8FK5 - chains B and G of the 8 polymer chains in the assembly; structure by electron microscopy, 3.40 A resolution.

[Chain B]
Name: Envelope glycoprotein gp41
Organism: Human immunodeficiency virus 1
UniProtKB: Q2N0S6 (Q2N0S6_9HIV1); residues 512-664 here correspond to UniProt positions 509-661 (UniProt number = residue number - 3)
Amino-acid sequence (153 residues; row label = number of the first residue in the row):
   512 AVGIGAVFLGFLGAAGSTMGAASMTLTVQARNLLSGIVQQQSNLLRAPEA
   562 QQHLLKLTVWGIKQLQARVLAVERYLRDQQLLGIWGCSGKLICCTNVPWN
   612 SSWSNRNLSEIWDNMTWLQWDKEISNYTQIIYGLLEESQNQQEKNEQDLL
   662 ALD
Disordered / not traced: 512-518, 547-568
Disulfides: Cys598-Cys604
Glycans and other covalent adducts: N-acetylglucosamine (NAG) linked to Asn611, Asn637
Construct notes: conflict Pro559 (Ile556 in Q2N0S6), Cys605 (Thr602 in Q2N0S6)
Residues lining bound ligands: N-acetylglucosamine (NAG; 2-acetamido-2-deoxy-beta-D-glucopyranose): Leu520, Gly524, Gly527, Ser528

[Chain G]
Name: Envelope glycoprotein gp120
Organism: Human immunodeficiency virus 1
UniProtKB: Q2N0S6 (Q2N0S6_9HIV1); the construct lacks a stretch of the UniProt sequence and is renumbered around it, so the offset changes along the chain: 31-141 = UniProt 30-140; 150-185 = UniProt 141-176; 189-309 = UniProt 188-308; 312-321 = UniProt 309-318; 2 more segments
Amino-acid sequence (481 residues; each row starts with the number of its first residue; note: 14 numbers in that range are skipped by the numbering (no residue carries them; nothing is unmodelled there); a row labelled like 185A-185K holds insertion residues (185A, then the next letters in order)):
    31 AENLWVTVYYGVPVWKDAETTLFCASDAKAYETEKHNVWATHACVPTDPN
    81 PQEIHLENVTEEFNMWKNNMVEQMHTDIISLWDQSLKPCVKLTPLCVTLQ
   131 CTNVTNNITDD
   150 MRGELKNCSFNMTTELRDKKQKVYSLFYRLDVVQIN
185A-185K ENQGNRSNNSN
   189 KEYRLINCNTSACTQACPKVSFEPIPIHYCAPAGFAILKCKDKKFNGTGP
   239 CPSVSTVQCTHGIKPVVSTQLLLNGSLAEEEVMIRSENITNNAKNILVQF
   289 NTPVQINCTRPNNNTRKSIRI
   312 GPGQAFYATG
  321A D
   322 IIGDIRQAHCNVSKATWNETLGKVVKQLRKHFGNNTIIRFANSSGGDLEV
   372 TTHSFNCGGEFFYCNTSGLFNSTWISN
   400 TSVQGSNSTGSNDSITLPCRIKQIINMWQRIGQCMYAPPIQGVIRCVSNI
   450 TGLILTRDGGSTNSTTETFRPGGGDMRDNWRSELYKYKVVKIEPLGVAPT
   500 RCKRRVVGRRRRRR
Disordered / not traced: 31-32, 185A-185K, 400-409, 506-513
Disulfides: Cys54-Cys74, Cys119-Cys205, Cys126-Cys196, Cys131-Cys157, Cys201-Cys433, Cys218-Cys247, Cys228-Cys239, Cys296-Cys331, Cys378-Cys445, Cys385-Cys418
Glycans and other covalent adducts: N-acetylglucosamine (NAG) linked to Asn88, Asn133, Asn137, Asn156, Asn197, Asn234, Asn262, Asn276, Asn295, Asn301, Asn332, Asn339, Asn355, Asn363, Asn386, Asn392, Asn448; glycan linked to Asn160
Construct notes: conflict Cys201 (Ile200 in Q2N0S6), Asn332 (Thr330 in Q2N0S6), Cys433 (Ala430 in Q2N0S6), Cys501 (Ala498 in Q2N0S6), Arg509 (Glu506 in Q2N0S6), Arg510 (Lys507 in Q2N0S6), Arg512 (Ala509 in Q2N0S6), Arg513 (Val510 in Q2N0S6)
Reported in the primary citation:
  - post-translational modification sites: Asn160

[Chain B / chain G interface]
Cross-chain cystine bridges: Cys605(B)-Cys501(G)
Contacting residue pairs (95):
  Leu520(B) - Ile84(G)
  Phe522(B) - Ile84(G)
  Phe522(B) - Thr244(G)
  Leu523(B) - Pro43(G)  hydrophobic
  Leu523(B) - Trp45(G)  hydrophobic
  Leu523(B) - Leu86(G)
  Ala525(B) - Pro43(G)
  Ala526(B) - Pro43(G)  hydrophobic
  Ala526(B) - Trp45(G)  hydrophobic
  Ala526(B) - Val89(G)  hydrophobic
  Gly527(B) - Glu87(G)
  Gly527(B) - Asn88(G)
  Gly527(B) - Val89(G)
  Ser534(B) - Tyr39(G)
  Leu537(B) - Tyr39(G)  hydrophobic
  Leu537(B) - Tyr40(G)
  Leu537(B) - Gly41(G)
  Leu537(B) - Val42(G)
  Gln540(B) - Gly41(G)  hydrogen bond (side chain-backbone)
  Gln540(B) - Val42(G)
  Gln540(B) - Pro43(G)
  Asn543(B) - Gly222(G)
  Leu544(B) - Ala221(G)
  Leu544(B) - Gly222(G)  hydrogen bond (backbone-backbone)
  Leu545(B) - Ala221(G)  hydrophobic
  Ser546(B) - Ala221(G)
  Val570(B) - Ser110(G)
  Val570(B) - Leu111(G)  hydrophobic
  Trp571(B) - Cys54(G)  hydrophobic
  Trp571(B) - Ala73(G)
  Trp571(B) - Cys74(G)
  Trp571(B) - Asp107(G)
  Trp571(B) - Leu111(G)
  Trp571(B) - Tyr217(G)
  Lys574(B) - Leu52(G)
  Lys574(B) - Gln103(G)
  Lys574(B) - Asp107(G)  salt bridge
  Ala578(B) - Pro220(G)  hydrophobic
  Ala582(B) - Ala221(G)
  Arg585(B) - Gly222(G)  hydrogen bond (side chain-backbone)
  Arg585(B) - Lys490(G)
  Arg585(B) - Ile491(G)  hydrogen bond (side chain-backbone)
  Tyr586(B) - Tyr40(G)
  Asp589(B) - Pro493(G)
  Gln590(B) - Tyr40(G)  hydrogen bond
  Trp596(B) - Val38(G)  hydrophobic
  Trp596(B) - Arg503(G)  hydrogen bond (backbone-side chain)
  Gly597(B) - Arg503(G)  hydrogen bond (backbone-side chain)
  Cys598(B) - Arg503(G)  hydrogen bond
  Leu602(B) - Val38(G)
  Leu602(B) - Tyr39(G)
  Leu602(B) - Tyr40(G)  hydrogen bond (backbone-backbone)
  Ile603(B) - Val38(G)
  Ile603(B) - Tyr39(G)  hydrophobic
  Cys604(B) - Thr37(G)
  Cys604(B) - Val38(G)  hydrogen bond (backbone-backbone)
  Cys604(B) - Arg503(G)
  Cys605(B) - Thr37(G)
  Cys605(B) - Cys501(G)  disulfide
  Cys605(B) - Lys502(G)
  Cys605(B) - Arg503(G)  hydrogen bond (backbone-side chain)
  Thr606(B) - Trp35(G)
  Thr606(B) - Val36(G)  hydrogen bond (backbone-backbone)
  Thr606(B) - Arg503(G)
  Asn607(B) - Lys502(G)
  Asn607(B) - Arg503(G)  hydrogen bond (side chain-backbone)
  Asn607(B) - Val505(G)
  Val608(B) - Trp35(G)
  Val608(B) - Val36(G)  hydrogen bond (backbone-backbone)
  Pro609(B) - Leu34(G)
  Pro609(B) - Trp35(G)
  Trp610(B) - Leu34(G)  hydrogen bond (backbone-backbone)
  Trp610(B) - Val36(G)  hydrophobic
  Trp610(B) - Pro498(G)
  Leu619(B) - Leu34(G)  hydrophobic
  Trp623(B) - Tyr39(G)  hydrophobic
  Trp623(B) - Ala497(G)  hydrophobic
  Trp623(B) - Pro498(G)  hydrogen bond (side chain-backbone)
  Trp628(B) - Tyr39(G)  hydrophobic
  Trp628(B) - Val42(G)  hydrophobic
  Trp628(B) - Pro43(G)
  Trp628(B) - Val44(G)
  Leu629(B) - Pro43(G)
  Leu629(B) - Trp45(G)  hydrophobic
  Trp631(B) - Val496(G)  hydrogen bond (side chain-backbone)
  Trp631(B) - Ala497(G)
  Trp631(B) - Pro498(G)
  Asp632(B) - Val44(G)
  Asp632(B) - Lys46(G)  salt bridge
  Ile635(B) - Val496(G)
  Ile642(B) - Val36(G)  hydrophobic
  Leu646(B) - Val36(G)  hydrophobic
  Leu646(B) - Val38(G)  hydrophobic
  Gln650(B) - Arg503(G)  hydrogen bond
  Gln653(B) - Arg503(G)  hydrogen bond
Interface residues without a listed pair, chain B (53 interface residues in all): Gly521, Gly524, Met530, Ala533, Gln575, Leu581, Leu593, Tyr643
Interface residues without a listed pair, chain G (53 interface residues in all): Thr51, Phe53, Ala70, His72, Val75, His85, Gln114, Phe223, Ala224, Leu494, Gly495, Thr499

[Overview]
Chain B and chain G each contribute 53 residues to their interface, with 1 disulfide bond, 19 hydrogen bonds
and 2 salt bridges. Polar pairs include Lys574(B)-Asp107(G), Asp632(B)-Lys46(G) and Gln540(B)-Gly41(G).
Ligands of chain B: N-acetylglucosamine. Covalently linked N-acetylglucosamine: at Asn611(B) and Asn637(B).
From the paper: a modification site at Asn160(G).
Here chain B is Envelope glycoprotein gp41 and chain G is Envelope glycoprotein gp120, both from Human
immunodeficiency virus 1. Entry 8FK5 (Cryo-EM Structure of PG9RSH DU011 Fab in complex with BG505
DS-SOSIP.664) was determined by electron microscopy (same publication as 8FL1 and 8FLW).
